Entry 7OJ7 (X-ray diffraction, 1.78 A resolution); this record covers chains 111 and 333 of the 4 polymer chains in the assembly.

[Chain 111]
Protein: Capsid protein VP1
Source organism: Coxsackievirus A24
UniProt: V9VEF3 (V9VEF3_9ENTO); residue numbers follow UniProt; this construct covers 581-885
Sequence (305 residues; row label = number of the first residue in the row):
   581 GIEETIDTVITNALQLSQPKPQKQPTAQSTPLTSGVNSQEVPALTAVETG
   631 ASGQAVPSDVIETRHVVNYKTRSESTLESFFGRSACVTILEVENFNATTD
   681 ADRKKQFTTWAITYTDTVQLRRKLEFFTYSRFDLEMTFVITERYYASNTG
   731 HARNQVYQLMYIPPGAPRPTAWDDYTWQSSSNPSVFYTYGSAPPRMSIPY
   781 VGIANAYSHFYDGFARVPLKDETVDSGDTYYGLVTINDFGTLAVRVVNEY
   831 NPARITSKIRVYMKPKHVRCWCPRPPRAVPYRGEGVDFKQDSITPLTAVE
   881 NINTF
Not modelled in the structure: 581-604
Ion coordination: Ca2+ site 1: Thr606, Ala607, Ser609, Asn648; Ca2+ site 2: Thr613, Ser614, Ser638, Ile641; Ca2+ site 3: Leu624 (shared with 2 residues of chain 444)
Residues lining bound ligands: 0H0 (Carbohydrate component from a pentavalent N-acetylneuraminic acid conjugate): Asn676, Arg723, Tyr725, Ala726, Ser727, Asn728, Tyr830, Asn831, Pro832

[Chain 333]
Protein: Capsid protein VP3
Source organism: Coxsackievirus A24
UniProt: V9VEF3 (V9VEF3_9ENTO); residue numbers follow UniProt; this construct covers 341-580
Sequence (240 residues; row label = number of the first residue in the row):
   341 GLPTMLTPGSSQFLTSDDFQSPCALPNFDVTPPIHIPGEVFNMMELAEID
   391 SMIPMNSVTGKANTMEMYPIPLDDKGSATPIFSISLSPASDKRLQYTMLG
   441 EILNYYTHWTGSLRFTFLFCGSMMATGKILLSYSPPGAKPPTTRKDAMLG
   491 THIIWDLGLQSSCTMLAPWISNTVYRRCIKDDFTEGGYITCFYQTRIVVP
   541 SGTPTSMFMLAFVSACPDFSVRLLRDTNHISQRTLFARAQ
Not modelled in the structure: 575-580

[Interface between chain 111 and chain 333]
Pairs across the interface - 182 pairs, chain 111 then chain 333:
  Ala607(111) - Pro557(333)
  Ala607(111) - Asp558(333)
  Gln608(111) - Pro557(333)  hydrogen bond (backbone-backbone)
  Gln608(111) - Asp558(333)
  Ala623(111) - Ile493(333)  hydrophobic
  Ala623(111) - Cys503(333)
  Ala623(111) - Thr504(333)  hydrogen bond (backbone-backbone)
  Leu624(111) - Gln500(333)
  Leu624(111) - Ser502(333)
  Thr625(111) - Gln500(333)
  Thr625(111) - Ser501(333)  hydrogen bond (backbone-backbone)
  Thr625(111) - Ser502(333)  hydrogen bond (backbone-backbone)
  Ala626(111) - Ser501(333)
  Ala626(111) - Ser502(333)
  Val627(111) - Thr456(333)
  Val627(111) - Ser502(333)  hydrogen bond (backbone-side chain)
  Glu628(111) - Leu458(333)
  Glu628(111) - Ser501(333)  hydrogen bond
  Ser632(111) - Ile389(333)
  Ser632(111) - Asp390(333)  hydrogen bond (side chain-backbone)
  Gly633(111) - Asp390(333)  hydrogen bond (backbone-side chain)
  Gly633(111) - Arg454(333)  hydrogen bond (backbone-side chain)
  Gly633(111) - Thr456(333)
  Gln634(111) - Arg454(333)  hydrogen bond (backbone-side chain)
  Ala635(111) - Arg454(333)  hydrogen bond (backbone-side chain)
  Ala635(111) - Thr504(333)
  Ala635(111) - Leu506(333)
  Val636(111) - Leu506(333)
  Val636(111) - Pro557(333)
  Pro637(111) - Ser452(333)
  Pro637(111) - Leu506(333)
  Pro637(111) - Pro508(333)  hydrophobic
  Val640(111) - Leu506(333)  hydrophobic
  Ile641(111) - Thr491(333)
  Ile641(111) - Pro508(333)  hydrophobic
  Asn648(111) - Asp558(333)
  Lys650(111) - Thr450(333)
  Lys650(111) - Val514(333)
  Lys650(111) - Tyr515(333)
  Thr651(111) - Ser560(333)
  Arg652(111) - Asn382(333)  hydrogen bond (backbone-side chain)
  Arg652(111) - Met384(333)
  Arg652(111) - Glu388(333)  salt bridge
  Arg652(111) - Cys556(333)  hydrogen bond (side chain-backbone)
  Arg652(111) - Pro557(333)
  Arg652(111) - Phe559(333)  hydrogen bond (side chain-backbone)
  Arg652(111) - Ser560(333)
  Glu654(111) - Tyr446(333)  hydrogen bond (backbone-side chain)
  Glu654(111) - Arg562(333)
  Glu654(111) - Leu563(333)  hydrogen bond (side chain-backbone)
  Glu654(111) - Leu564(333)  hydrogen bond (side chain-backbone)
  Ser655(111) - Asn382(333)  hydrogen bond
  Ser655(111) - Met383(333)  hydrogen bond (backbone-backbone)
  Ser655(111) - Met384(333)
  Ser655(111) - Tyr446(333)
  Thr656(111) - Phe381(333)
  Thr656(111) - Asn382(333)
  Leu657(111) - Val380(333)
  Leu657(111) - Phe381(333)  hydrogen bond (backbone-backbone)
  Leu657(111) - Met383(333)  hydrophobic
  Ser659(111) - Leu564(333)
  Phe660(111) - Met383(333)  hydrophobic
  Phe660(111) - Tyr445(333)  hydrophobic
  Phe660(111) - Tyr446(333)
  Phe660(111) - Leu564(333)
  Arg663(111) - Thr355(333)
  Arg663(111) - Ser356(333)
  Arg663(111) - Leu564(333)
  Ser664(111) - Phe353(333)
  Ser664(111) - Thr355(333)  hydrogen bond (backbone-backbone)
  Asp696(111) - Gln572(333)  hydrogen bond (backbone-side chain)
  Thr697(111) - Gln572(333)
  Val698(111) - Ile570(333)  hydrophobic
  Val698(111) - Ser571(333)
  Val698(111) - Gln572(333)  hydrogen bond (backbone-side chain)
  Gln699(111) - Asp566(333)
  Arg702(111) - Glu441(333)  salt bridge
  Arg702(111) - Tyr445(333)  hydrogen bond
  Arg702(111) - Thr567(333)
  Arg702(111) - His569(333)  hydrogen bond
  Arg702(111) - Ile570(333)
  Lys703(111) - Tyr445(333)
  Phe706(111) - Met383(333)  hydrophobic
  Phe706(111) - Met438(333)  hydrophobic
  Phe706(111) - Tyr445(333)  hydrophobic
  Phe707(111) - Val380(333)  hydrophobic
  Phe707(111) - Met383(333)  hydrophobic
  Arg711(111) - Val370(333)
  Arg711(111) - Thr371(333)  hydrogen bond (side chain-backbone)
  Arg711(111) - Pro372(333)
  Arg711(111) - Pro373(333)
  Glu715(111) - Phe359(333)
  Thr717(111) - Phe353(333)
  Val719(111) - Phe353(333)  hydrophobic
  Pro763(111) - Ala364(333)
  Pro763(111) - Leu365(333)  hydrophobic
  Ala772(111) - Ser351(333)
  Pro773(111) - Ser351(333)
  Pro773(111) - Phe353(333)  hydrophobic
  Arg775(111) - Phe353(333)
  Arg775(111) - Asp357(333)  salt bridge
  Arg775(111) - Ser361(333)
  Met776(111) - Ser361(333)
  Met776(111) - Pro362(333)
  Met776(111) - Ala364(333)  hydrophobic
  Ser777(111) - Ser361(333)  hydrogen bond
  Ser777(111) - Pro362(333)  hydrogen bond (backbone-backbone)
  Ser777(111) - Cys363(333)
  Ser777(111) - Ala364(333)  hydrogen bond (backbone-backbone)
  Ile778(111) - Ala364(333)  hydrophobic
  Pro779(111) - Cys363(333)
  Pro779(111) - Leu365(333)
  Pro779(111) - Phe368(333)  hydrophobic
  Tyr780(111) - Phe368(333)
  Tyr780(111) - Val370(333)
  Val781(111) - Leu365(333)  hydrophobic
  Val781(111) - Phe368(333)  hydrophobic
  Gly782(111) - Thr371(333)  hydrogen bond (backbone-side chain)
  Ala784(111) - Thr371(333)
  Asn785(111) - Thr371(333)
  Asn785(111) - Pro372(333)  hydrogen bond (side chain-backbone)
  Asn785(111) - Ile374(333)
  Ala786(111) - Ile376(333)  hydrophobic
  Tyr842(111) - Phe353(333)  hydrophobic
  Lys844(111) - Asp357(333)  hydrogen bond (side chain-backbone)
  Arg849(111) - Glu379(333)  salt bridge
  Cys850(111) - Glu379(333)
  Cys850(111) - Val380(333)  hydrogen bond (backbone-backbone)
  Trp851(111) - Ile376(333)  hydrogen bond (side chain-backbone)
  Trp851(111) - Pro377(333)
  Trp851(111) - Gly378(333)
  Trp851(111) - Glu379(333)
  Cys852(111) - Pro377(333)  hydrogen bond (side chain-backbone)
  Cys852(111) - Gly378(333)  hydrogen bond (backbone-backbone)
  Pro853(111) - Val380(333)
  Pro853(111) - Leu386(333)  hydrophobic
  Arg854(111) - Met438(333)
  Pro856(111) - Met438(333)
  Pro856(111) - Glu441(333)
  Arg857(111) - His569(333)
  Ala858(111) - His569(333)  hydrogen bond (backbone-side chain)
  Thr874(111) - Asn403(333)
  Pro875(111) - Asn403(333)
  Pro875(111) - Tyr436(333)  hydrogen bond (backbone-side chain)
  Leu876(111) - Pro394(333)  hydrophobic
  Leu876(111) - Ser397(333)
  Leu876(111) - Asn403(333)  hydrogen bond (backbone-side chain)
  Leu876(111) - Met407(333)  hydrophobic
  Leu876(111) - Tyr436(333)  hydrophobic
  Thr877(111) - Lys432(333)
  Ala878(111) - Ser397(333)
  Ala878(111) - Val398(333)
  Ala878(111) - Thr399(333)
  Ala878(111) - Ala402(333)  hydrophobic
  Ala878(111) - Lys432(333)  hydrogen bond (backbone-side chain)
  Val879(111) - Ser397(333)  hydrogen bond (backbone-backbone)
  Val879(111) - Val398(333)
  Val879(111) - Lys432(333)
  Val879(111) - Arg433(333)
  Asn881(111) - Val398(333)
  Ile882(111) - Met395(333)
  Ile882(111) - Asn396(333)
  Ile882(111) - Val398(333)
  Ile882(111) - Pro411(333)
  Ile882(111) - Ile421(333)
  Ile882(111) - Phe422(333)
  Ile882(111) - Ser423(333)  hydrogen bond (backbone-backbone)
  Ile882(111) - Arg433(333)  hydrogen bond (backbone-side chain)
  Asn883(111) - Pro420(333)  hydrogen bond (side chain-backbone)
  Asn883(111) - Ile421(333)
  Asn883(111) - Phe422(333)  hydrogen bond (side chain-backbone)
  Asn883(111) - Ser423(333)  hydrogen bond
  Thr884(111) - Ser423(333)
  Thr884(111) - Arg433(333)  hydrogen bond (backbone-side chain)
  Phe885(111) - Ser423(333)
  Phe885(111) - Ile424(333)
  Phe885(111) - Ser425(333)  hydrogen bond (backbone-side chain)
  Phe885(111) - Pro480(333)  hydrophobic
  Phe885(111) - Pro481(333)
  Phe885(111) - Tyr528(333)  hydrophobic
  Phe885(111) - Ile529(333)
  Phe885(111) - Thr530(333)
Also at the interface, not in a pair above, chain 111 (85 interface residues in all): Thr610, Gly662, Tyr709, Ile783, Lys846, Pro855, Val859, Tyr861, Ile873
Also at the interface, not in a pair above, chain 333 (95 interface residues in all): Asp358, Ile410, Ile442, Trp495, Phe552, Ser554, Val561

[Overview]
The interface between chain 111 and chain 333 involves 85 residues on one side and 95 on the other; the
contacts include 48 hydrogen bonds and 4 salt bridges. Polar contacts include Arg652(111)-Glu388(333),
Arg702(111)-Glu441(333) and Arg775(111)-Asp357(333). Ligands of chain 111: compound 0H0.
Chain 111 is Capsid protein VP1 and chain 333 is Capsid protein VP3, both from Coxsackievirus A24; the
structure, Crystal structure of human coxsackievirus A24v in complex with a pentavalent N-acetylneuraminic
acid conjugate, was determined by X-ray diffraction.
